9CUK - chains B and E of the 5 polymer chains in the assembly; structure by electron microscopy, 3.26 A resolution.

== Chain B ==
Name: Transient receptor potential cation channel subfamily V member 6
Organism: Homo sapiens
UniProtKB: Q9H1D0 (TRPV6_HUMAN); residues -39 to 725 here correspond to UniProt positions 1-765 (UniProt number = residue number + 40)
Sequence (765 residues; row label = number of the first residue in the row; numbers below 1 keep their minus sign (Met-39 is residue -39)):
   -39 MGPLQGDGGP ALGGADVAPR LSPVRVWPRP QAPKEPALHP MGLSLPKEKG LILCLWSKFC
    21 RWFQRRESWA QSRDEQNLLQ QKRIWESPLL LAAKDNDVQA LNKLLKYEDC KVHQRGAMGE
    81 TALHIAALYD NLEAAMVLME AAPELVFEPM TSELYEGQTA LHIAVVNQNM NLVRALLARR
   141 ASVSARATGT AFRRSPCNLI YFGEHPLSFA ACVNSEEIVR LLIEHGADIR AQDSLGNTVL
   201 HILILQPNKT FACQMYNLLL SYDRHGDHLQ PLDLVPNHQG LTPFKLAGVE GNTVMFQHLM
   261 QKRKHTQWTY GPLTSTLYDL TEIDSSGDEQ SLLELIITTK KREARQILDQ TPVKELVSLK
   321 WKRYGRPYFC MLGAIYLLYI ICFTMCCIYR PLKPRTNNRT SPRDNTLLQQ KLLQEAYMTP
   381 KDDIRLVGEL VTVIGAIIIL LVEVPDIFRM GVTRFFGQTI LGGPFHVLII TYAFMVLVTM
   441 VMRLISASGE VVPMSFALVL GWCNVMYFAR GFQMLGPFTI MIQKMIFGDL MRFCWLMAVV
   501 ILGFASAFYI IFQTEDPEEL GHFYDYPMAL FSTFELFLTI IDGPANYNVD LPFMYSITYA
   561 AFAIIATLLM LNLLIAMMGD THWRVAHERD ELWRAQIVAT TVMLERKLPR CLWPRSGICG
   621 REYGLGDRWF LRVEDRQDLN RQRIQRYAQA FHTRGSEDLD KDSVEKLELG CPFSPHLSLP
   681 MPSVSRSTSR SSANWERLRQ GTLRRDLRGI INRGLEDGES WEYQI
Disordered / not traced: -39 to 26, 646-725
Bound ions: Ca2+: Asp542 (shared with 1 residue of chain A; 1 residue of chain C; 1 residue of chain D)
Swiss-Prot annotation at these positions:
  - region: Glu93 to Pro103 (Interaction with calmodulin), Val598 to Val602 (Interaction with S100A10), Ser691 to Ile711 (Interaction with calmodulin)
  - motif: Ile541 to Ala545 (Selectivity filter)
  - binding site (Ca(2+)): Asp542
  - modified residue: Tyr161 (Phosphotyrosine), Thr702 (Phosphothreonine)
  - glycosylation: Asn358 (N-linked (GlcNAc...) asparagine)

== Chain E ==
Name: Calmodulin-1
Organism: Homo sapiens
UniProtKB: P0DP23 (CALM1_HUMAN); residues 0-148 here correspond to UniProt positions 1-149 (UniProt number = residue number + 1)
Sequence (149 residues; row label = number of the first residue in the row; numbering starts at 0):
     0 MADQLTEEQI AEFKEAFSLF DKDGDGTITT KELGTVMRSL GQNPTEAELQ DMINEVDADG
    60 NGTIDFPEFL TMMARKMKDT DSEEEIREAF RVFDKDGNGY ISAAELRHVM TNLGEKLTDE
   120 EVDEMIREAD IDGDGQVNYE EFVQMMTAK
Disordered / not traced: 0
Bound ions: Ca2+ site 1: Asp20, Asp22, Thr26, Glu31; Ca2+ site 2: Asp56, Asp58, Asn60, Thr62, Glu67; Ca2+ site 3: Asp93, Asp95, Asn97, Tyr99, Glu104; Ca2+ site 4: Asp131, Asp133, Gln135, Glu140
Swiss-Prot annotation at these positions:
  - binding site (Ca(2+)): Asp20, Asp22, Asp24, Thr26, Glu31, Asp56, Asp58, Asn60, Thr62, Glu67, Asp93, Asp95, Asn97, Tyr99, Glu104, Asp129, Asp131, Asp133, Gln135, Glu140
  - modified residue: Ala1 (N-acetylalanine), Lys21 (N6-acetyllysine), Thr44 (Phosphothreonine), Ser81 (Phosphoserine), Lys94 (N6-acetyllysine), Tyr99 (Phosphotyrosine), Ser101 (Phosphoserine), Thr110 (Phosphothreonine), Lys115 (N6,N6,N6-trimethyllysine), Tyr138 (Phosphotyrosine)
  - cross-link: Lys21 (Glycyl lysine isopeptide (Lys-Gly) (interchain with G-Cter in SUMO2))

== How chain B and chain E interact ==
Pairs across the interface (9):
  His587(B) with Asn111(E), hydrogen bond (side chain-backbone)
  Asp638(B) with Glu87(E); Arg90(E), salt bridge
  Asn640(B) with Thr5(E); Glu6(E); Glu7(E); Arg90(E), hydrogen bond
  Arg641(B) with Glu83(E), salt bridge
  Ile644(B) with Gln3(E)
Interface residues without a listed pair, chain B (6 interface residues in all): Trp583
Interface residues without a listed pair, chain E (14 interface residues in all): Arg86, Thr110, Leu112, Gly113, Glu114, Lys115

== Summary ==
The interface between chain B and chain E involves 6 residues on one side and 14 on the other, with 2 hydrogen
bonds and 2 salt bridges. Polar pairs include Asp638(B)-Arg90(E), Arg641(B)-Glu83(E) and His587(B)-Asn111(E).
Chain B is Transient receptor potential cation channel subfamily V member 6 and chain E is Calmodulin-1, both
from Homo sapiens; the structure, Structure of human full-length derived TRPV6 channel in Calmodulin-bound
state, was determined by electron microscopy together with 9CUH, 9CUI and 9CUJ from the same study.
